3C91 - chains H and X of the 28 polymer chains in the assembly; structure by electron microscopy, 6.80 A resolution (low resolution: residue-level contacts below are approximate; hydrogen-bond / salt-bridge calls are withheld).

# Chain H (and X)
Molecule: Proteasome subunit beta
Organism: Thermoplasma acidophilum
Notes: EC 3.4.25.1; chain X of this document is another copy of the same molecule, construct and numbering; everything in this record applies to it too
UniProt: P28061 (PSMB_THEAC); residues 1-203 here correspond to UniProt positions 9-211 (UniProt number = residue number + 8)
Chain sequence (203 residues; row label = number of the first residue in the row):
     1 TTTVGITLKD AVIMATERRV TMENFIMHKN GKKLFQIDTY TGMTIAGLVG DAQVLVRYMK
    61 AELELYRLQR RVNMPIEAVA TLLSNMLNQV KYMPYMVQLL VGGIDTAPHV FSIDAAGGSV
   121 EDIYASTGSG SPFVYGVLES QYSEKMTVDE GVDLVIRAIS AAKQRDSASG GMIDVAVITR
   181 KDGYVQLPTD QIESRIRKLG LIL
Curated features (UniProtKB/Swiss-Prot):
  - active site: T1 (Nucleophile)
What the authors report for this chain:
  - catalytic residues: T1

# Interface between chain H and chain X
Residue-residue contacts (26; chain H residue first):
  E23(H) - S167(X)
  N24(H) - S129(X)
  N24(H) - R165(X)
  N24(H) - D166(X)
  N24(H) - S167(X)
  F25(H) - F133(X)
  F25(H) - R165(X)
  I26(H) - Q164(X)
  I26(H) - R165(X)
  I26(H) - D166(X)
  M27(H) - R165(X)
  K29(H) - Q164(X)
  K29(H) - R165(X)
  S129(H) - N24(X)
  F133(H) - F25(X)
  Q164(H) - I26(X)
  Q164(H) - K29(X)
  R165(H) - N24(X)
  R165(H) - F25(X)
  R165(H) - I26(X)
  R165(H) - M27(X)
  R165(H) - K29(X)
  D166(H) - N24(X)
  D166(H) - I26(X)
  S167(H) - N24(X)
  S167(H) - S167(X)
Also at the interface, not in a pair above, chain H (14 interface residues in all): H28, A168
Also at the interface, not in a pair above, chain X (13 interface residues in all): E23, A168

# Summary
The interface between chain H and chain X involves 14 residues on one side and 13 on the other. Curated
annotation (UniProt) lists active-site residue T1(H) on chain H. The paper reports the catalytic residue
T1(H).
Chain H and chain X are both Proteasome subunit beta (Thermoplasma acidophilum); the structure, Thermoplasma
acidophilum 20S proteasome with an open gate, was determined by electron microscopy (same publication as
3C92).
